Entry 2Z3I (X-ray diffraction, 1.80 A resolution); this record covers chains B and C of the 4 polymer chains in the assembly.

# Chain B (and C)
Protein: Blasticidin-S deaminase
Source organism: Aspergillus terreus
Notes: EC 3.5.4.23; chain C of this document is another copy of the same molecule, construct and numbering; everything in this record applies to it too
UniProt: P0C2P0 (BSD_ASPTE); numbering as in UniProt (aligned over 1-130)
Amino-acid sequence (130 residues; row label = number of the first residue in the row):
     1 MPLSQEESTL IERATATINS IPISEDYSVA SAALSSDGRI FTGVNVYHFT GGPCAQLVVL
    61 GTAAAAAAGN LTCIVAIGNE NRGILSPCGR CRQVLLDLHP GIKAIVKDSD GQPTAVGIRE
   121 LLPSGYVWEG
Unresolved in the structure: 1
Construct notes: engineered mutation Q56 (Glu in P0C2P0)
Metal / ion sites: Zn2+: C54, C88, C91
Residues lining bound ligands:
  - blasticidin s (BLS), molecule 1: E25, D26, S28, V29, N45, Y47, C54, A55, Q56, A76, R82, L85, S86, P87, C88
  - blasticidin s (BLS), molecule 2: Y126, W128, E129, G130

# Chain B / chain C interface
Pairs across the interface (57; chain B residue first):
  T17(B) - A65(C)
  I21(B) - A64(C)
  I21(B) - A65(C)
  I21(B) - A67(C)
  P22(B) - A67(C)
  D26(B) - L98(C)
  Y27(B) - A64(C)  hydrophobic
  Y27(B) - L98(C)
  Y27(B) - H99(C)
  V44(B) - G61(C)
  V44(B) - A65(C)  hydrophobic
  V46(B) - L57(C)
  V46(B) - L60(C)
  V46(B) - G61(C)
  V46(B) - L98(C)  hydrophobic
  Y47(B) - L98(C)
  H48(B) - Q93(C)
  H48(B) - V94(C)
  H48(B) - D97(C)  salt bridge
  F49(B) - Y126(C)  hydrophobic
  F49(B) - W128(C)
  T50(B) - R90(C)  hydrogen bond (backbone-side chain)
  T50(B) - V94(C)
  G51(B) - R90(C)  hydrogen bond (backbone-side chain)
  P53(B) - P53(C)  hydrophobic
  P53(B) - L57(C)
  L57(B) - V46(C)
  L57(B) - P53(C)
  V58(B) - V58(C)
  V58(B) - G61(C)
  V58(B) - T62(C)
  L60(B) - V46(C)
  G61(B) - V44(C)
  G61(B) - V46(C)
  G61(B) - V58(C)
  T62(B) - V58(C)
  T62(B) - T62(C)  hydrogen bond
  A64(B) - I21(C)
  A64(B) - Y27(C)  hydrophobic
  A64(B) - V44(C)  hydrophobic
  A65(B) - I21(C)
  A65(B) - V44(C)
  A67(B) - I21(C)
  A67(B) - P22(C)
  R90(B) - T50(C)  hydrogen bond (side chain-backbone)
  R90(B) - G51(C)  hydrogen bond (side chain-backbone)
  Q93(B) - H48(C)
  V94(B) - H48(C)
  V94(B) - T50(C)
  D97(B) - H48(C)  salt bridge
  L98(B) - D26(C)
  L98(B) - Y27(C)
  L98(B) - V46(C)  hydrophobic
  H99(B) - Y27(C)
  Y126(B) - F49(C)  hydrophobic
  W128(B) - Y47(C)  hydrophobic
  W128(B) - F49(C)  hydrophobic
Interface residues without a listed pair, chain B (31 interface residues in all): S20, G43
Interface residues without a listed pair, chain C (31 interface residues in all): T17, S20, G43

# Overview
Chain B and chain C each contribute 31 residues to their interface; the contacts include 5 hydrogen bonds and
2 salt bridges. Polar contacts include H48(B)-D97(C), T50(B)-R90(C) and G51(B)-R90(C). Ligands of chain B:
blasticidin s. C54(B), C88(B) and C91(B) coordinate Zn2+.
Both chains are Blasticidin-S deaminase (Aspergillus terreus). Entry 2Z3I (Crystal structure of blasticidin S
deaminase (BSD) mutant E56Q complexed with substrate) was determined by X-ray diffraction (same publication as
2Z3G, 2Z3H, 2Z3J, 1WN5 and 1WN6).
